PDB entry 7X1U | electron microscopy, 3.19 A resolution | chains F and C of the 6 polymer chains in the assembly

# Chain F
Protein: Guanine nucleotide-binding protein G(I)/G(S)/G(O) subunit gamma-2
From: Bos taurus
Reference sequence: P63212 (GBG2_BOVIN); residue numbers follow UniProt; this construct covers 1-71
Chain sequence (71 residues; each row starts with the number of its first residue):
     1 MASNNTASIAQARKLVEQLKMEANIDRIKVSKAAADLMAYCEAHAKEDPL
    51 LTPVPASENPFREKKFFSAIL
Not modelled in the structure: 1-11, 61-71
Sequence notes: conflict Ser68 (Cys in P63212)

# Chain C
Protein: Guanine nucleotide-binding protein G(I)/G(S)/G(T) subunit beta-1
From: Bos taurus
Reference sequence: P62871 (GBB1_BOVIN); numbering as in UniProt (aligned over 1-340)
Chain sequence (340 residues; numbered 1 to 340; the number before each row is that of its first residue):
     1 MSELDQLRQEAEQLKNQIRDARKACADATLSQITNNIDPVGRIQMRTRRT
    51 LRGHLAKIYAMHWGTDSRLLVSASQDGKLIIWDSYTTNKVHAIPLRSSWV
   101 MTCAYAPSGNYVACGGLDNICSIYNLKTREGNVRVSRELAGHTGYLSCCR
   151 FLDDNQIVTSSGDTTCALWDIETGQQTTTFTGHTGDVMSLSLAPDTRLFV
   201 SGACDASAKLWDVREGMCRQTFTGHESDINAICFFPNGNAFATGSDDATC
   251 RLFDLRADQELMTYSHDNIICGITSVSFSKSGRLLLAGYDDFNCNVWDAL
   301 KADRAGVLAGHDNRVSCLGVTDDGMAVATGSWDSFLKIWN
Not modelled in the structure: 1-10

# Chain F / chain C interface
Pairs across the interface - 41 pairs, chain F then chain C:
  Glu22(F) with Arg219(C)
  Asp26(F) with Arg256(C)
  Arg27(F) with Cys25(C); Arg256(C)
  Ile28(F) with Arg256(C), hydrogen bond (backbone-backbone); Ala257(C)
  Lys29(F) with Cys25(C)
  Val30(F) with Ala26(C), hydrophobic; Ala28(C)
  Ser31(F) with Ala28(C)
  Ala33(F) with Asp254(C)
  Ala34(F) with Ile33(C), hydrophobic
  Leu37(F) with Phe235(C), hydrophobic; Asn239(C); Ala240(C), hydrophobic
  Met38(F) with Leu300(C), hydrophobic
  Tyr40(F) with Phe235(C), hydrophobic; Pro236(C), hydrogen bond (side chain-backbone); Asn237(C); Lys280(C); Ser281(C)
  Cys41(F) with Ser281(C); Gly282(C), hydrogen bond (side chain-backbone)
  His44(F) with Ser281(C)
  Glu47(F) with Asp323(C)
  Asp48(F) with Ser281(C)
  Pro49(F) with Asp323(C); Gly324(C); Met325(C), hydrophobic
  Leu50(F) with Leu284(C), hydrophobic; Gly324(C); Met325(C); Val327(C), hydrophobic; Asn340(C)
  Leu51(F) with Val40(C), hydrophobic; Ser281(C); Arg283(C)
  Asn59(F) with Asn340(C), hydrogen bond
  Pro60(F) with Arg49(C); Tyr85(C), hydrophobic; Asn340(C), hydrogen bond (backbone-side chain)
Interface residues without a listed pair, chain F (25 interface residues in all): Val16, Leu19, Ala23, Ala45
Interface residues without a listed pair, chain C (38 interface residues in all): Ala11, Lys15, Ile18, Asp27, Thr29, Leu30, Thr34, Ile37, Ile43, Ser279, Ala326

# Overview
25 residues of chain F and 38 residues of chain C are in contact; the contacts include 5 hydrogen bonds. Polar
pairs include Tyr40(F)-Pro236(C), Cys41(F)-Gly282(C) and Asn59(F)-Asn340(C).
Chain F is Guanine nucleotide-binding protein G(I)/G(S)/G(O) subunit gamma-2 and chain C is Guanine
nucleotide-binding protein G(I)/G(S)/G(T) subunit beta-1, both from Bos taurus; the structure, Structure of
Thyrotropin-Releasing Hormone Receptor bound with an Endogenous Peptide Agonist TRH, was determined by
electron microscopy (same publication as 7X1T).
